PDB entry 1QJY | X-ray diffraction, 2.80 A resolution | chains 1 and 2 of the 4 polymer chains in the assembly

== Chain 1 ==
Protein: Protein VP1
Source organism: Human rhinovirus 16
Reference sequence: Q82122 (POLG_HRV16); residues 1-285 here correspond to UniProt positions 569-853 (UniProt number = residue number + 568)
Amino-acid sequence (285 residues; each row starts with the number of its first residue):
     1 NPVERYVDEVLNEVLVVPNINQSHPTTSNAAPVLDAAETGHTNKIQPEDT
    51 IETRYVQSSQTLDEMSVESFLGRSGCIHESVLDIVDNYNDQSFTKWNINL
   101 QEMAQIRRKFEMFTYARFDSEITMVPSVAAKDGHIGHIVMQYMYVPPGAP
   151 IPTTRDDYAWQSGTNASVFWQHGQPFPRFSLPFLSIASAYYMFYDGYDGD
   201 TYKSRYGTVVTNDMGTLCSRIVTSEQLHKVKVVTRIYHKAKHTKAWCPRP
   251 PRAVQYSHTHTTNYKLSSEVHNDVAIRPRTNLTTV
Bound ions: Zn2+ near His134 (its only coordinating residue here)
Residues lining bound ligands: win65099 (W03; 2,6-dimethyl-1-(3-[3-methyl-5-isoxazolyl]-propanyl)-4-[2-methyl-4-isoxazolyl]-phenol): Ile77, Trp96, Ile98, Asn99, Leu100, Phe118, Ile122, Met124, Tyr142, Met143, Tyr144, Ala166, Val168, Phe179, Leu181, Leu184, Tyr190, Met192, Asn212, Met214, Leu217, Ile236, His238
Curated features (UniProtKB/Swiss-Prot):
  - site: Val285 (Cleavage)

== Chain 2 ==
Protein: Protein VP2
Source organism: Human rhinovirus 16
Reference sequence: Q82122 (POLG_HRV16); residues 1-261 here correspond to UniProt positions 70-330 (UniProt number = residue number + 69)
Amino-acid sequence (261 residues; row label = number of the first residue in the row):
     1 SPSVEACGYSDRIIQITRGDSTITSQDVANAVVGYGVWPHYLTPQDATAI
    51 DKPTQPDTSSNRFYTLDSKMWNSTSKGWWWKLPDALKDMGIFGENMFYHF
   101 LGRSGYTVHVQCNASKFHQGTLLVVMIPEHQLATVNKGNVNAGYKYTHPG
   151 EAGREVGTQVENEKQPSDDNWLNFDGTLLGNLLIFPHQFINLRSNNSATL
   201 IVPYVNAVPMDSMVRHNNWSLVIIPVCQLQSNNISNIVPITVSISPMCAE
   251 FSGARAKTVVQ
Not modelled in the structure: 1-9
Curated features (UniProtKB/Swiss-Prot):
  - site: Gln261 (Cleavage)

== Chain 1 / chain 2 interface ==
Contacting residue pairs - 107 pairs, chain 1 then chain 2:
  Ala37(1) with Phe189(2)
  Glu38(1) with Ala29(2); Gln188(2); Phe189(2), hydrogen bond (backbone-backbone); Asn191(2), hydrogen bond; Ser194(2), hydrogen bond; Asn195(2)
  Thr39(1) with Ala29(2); Val32(2); Gln188(2), hydrogen bond (backbone-side chain)
  Gly40(1) with His187(2)
  His41(1) with Asn30(2); Ala31(2)
  Thr114(1) with Glu129(2)
  Tyr115(1) with Glu129(2), hydrogen bond; Val205(2), hydrophobic; Asn206(2); Ala207(2)
  Ala187(1) with Ala207(2); Val208(2), hydrophobic
  Ser188(1) with Ala207(2), hydrogen bond (backbone-backbone)
  Ala189(1) with Ala207(2)
  Tyr191(1) with Glu129(2); Asn206(2), hydrogen bond; Ala207(2); Val208(2)
  Phe193(1) with Glu129(2); Gln131(2)
  Tyr194(1) with Glu129(2); Gln131(2), hydrogen bond (backbone-side chain); His216(2)
  Asp195(1) with Lys81(2), salt bridge; Glu129(2), hydrogen bond (backbone-side chain); His130(2); His216(2), hydrogen bond (backbone-side chain); Asn217(2), hydrogen bond (backbone-backbone); Ser220(2)
  Gly196(1) with Arg215(2); His216(2)
  Tyr197(1) with Ala142(2), hydrogen bond (side chain-backbone); Gly143(2), hydrogen bond (side chain-backbone); Tyr144(2), hydrogen bond (side chain-backbone); Thr147(2), hydrogen bond; His148(2); Arg215(2), hydrogen bond (backbone-backbone)
  Gly199(1) with Tyr144(2); Arg215(2)
  Asp200(1) with Tyr144(2); Val214(2); Thr258(2); Val260(2)
  Thr201(1) with Tyr144(2)
  Tyr202(1) with Lys164(2)
  Tyr206(1) with His130(2); Gln131(2); Leu132(2), hydrogen bond (side chain-backbone); Asn141(2), hydrogen bond (backbone-side chain); Ala142(2)
  Gly207(1) with Gln131(2)
  Thr208(1) with Gln131(2)
  Cys247(1) with Tyr35(2); Val205(2), hydrophobic
  Pro248(1) with Ile184(2); Phe185(2)
  Arg249(1) with Pro128(2), hydrogen bond (side chain-backbone); Glu129(2), hydrogen bond (side chain-backbone); Ile184(2); Phe185(2)
  Pro250(1) with Thr177(2); Asn181(2); Ile184(2); Phe185(2)
  Pro251(1) with Thr177(2); Asn181(2)
  Arg252(1) with Asp175(2), hydrogen bond (side chain-backbone); Gly176(2)
  Ala253(1) with Gly176(2), hydrogen bond (backbone-backbone); Leu178(2), hydrophobic
  Val254(1) with Gly176(2)
  His258(1) with Gly138(2); Asn139(2)
  His260(1) with Gln131(2), hydrogen bond (backbone-side chain)
  Thr261(1) with Gln131(2); Asn141(2), hydrogen bond
  Thr262(1) with Gln131(2), hydrogen bond (side chain-backbone); Leu132(2), hydrogen bond (side chain-backbone); Ala133(2), hydrogen bond (side chain-backbone); Asp175(2)
  Asn263(1) with Ala133(2); Thr134(2), hydrogen bond (side chain-backbone); Gly138(2), hydrogen bond (side chain-backbone); Asn139(2); Val140(2), hydrogen bond (side chain-backbone); Asn141(2), hydrogen bond
  Tyr264(1) with Ala133(2), hydrophobic; Thr134(2), hydrogen bond (backbone-backbone); Val135(2); Asn136(2), hydrogen bond (backbone-backbone); Ser167(2), hydrogen bond; Asp169(2), hydrogen bond; Leu172(2), hydrophobic; Gly176(2)
  Lys265(1) with Asn136(2)
  Leu266(1) with Asn136(2), hydrogen bond (backbone-side chain); Asp169(2)
  Val270(1) with Trp171(2), hydrophobic
  Val274(1) with Trp171(2), hydrophobic
Also at the interface, not in a pair above, chain 1 (43 interface residues in all): Asp198, Ile276
Also at the interface, not in a pair above, chain 2 (57 interface residues in all): Asn173, Leu182, Asp211, Gln261

== In short ==
43 residues of chain 1 face 57 of chain 2 across their interface, with 36 hydrogen bonds and 1 salt bridge.
Polar contacts include Asp195(1)-Lys81(2), Glu38(1)-Asn191(2) and Glu38(1)-Ser194(2). Chain 1 binds win65099.
Here chain 1 is Protein VP1 and chain 2 is Protein VP2, both from Human rhinovirus 16. Entry 1QJY (Human
rhinovirus 16 coat protein in complex with antiviral compound VP65099) was determined by X-ray diffraction
together with 1QJU and 1QJX from the same study.
